PDB entry 3KPN | X-ray diffraction, 2.00 A resolution | chains A and C of the 3 polymer chains in the assembly

[Chain A]
Molecule: MHC class I antigen
Organism: Homo sapiens
UniProt: Q2L6G2 (Q2L6G2_HUMAN); residues 1-276 here correspond to UniProt positions 25-300 (UniProt number = residue number + 24)
Sequence (276 residues; each row starts with the number of its first residue):
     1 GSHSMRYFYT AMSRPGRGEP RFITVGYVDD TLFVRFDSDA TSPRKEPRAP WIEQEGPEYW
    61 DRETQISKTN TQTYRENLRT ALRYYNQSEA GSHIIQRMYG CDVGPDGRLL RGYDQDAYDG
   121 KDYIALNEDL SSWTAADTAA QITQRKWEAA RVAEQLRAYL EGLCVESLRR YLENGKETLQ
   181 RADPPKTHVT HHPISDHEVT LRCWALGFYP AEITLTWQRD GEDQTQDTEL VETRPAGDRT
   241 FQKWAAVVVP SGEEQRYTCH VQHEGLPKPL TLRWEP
Disulfide bonds: Cys-101/Cys-164, Cys-203/Cys-259
Reported in the primary citation:
  - specificity-determining residues: Leu-156 (proposed by the authors, not directly observed)

[Chain C]
Molecule: EEYLQAFTY, self peptide from the ATP binding cassette protein ABCD3
Sequence (9 residues; numbered 1 to 9; the number before each row is that of its first residue):
     1 EEYLQAFTY

[Interface between chain A and chain C]
Residue-residue contacts (49; chain A residue first):
  Met-5(A) / Glu-1(C)
  Tyr-7(A) / Glu-1(C)  hydrogen bond (side chain-backbone)
  Tyr-7(A) / Glu-2(C)
  Tyr-9(A) / Glu-2(C)  hydrogen bond
  Thr-24(A) / Glu-2(C)
  Lys-45(A) / Glu-2(C)  salt bridge
  Tyr-59(A) / Glu-1(C)
  Arg-62(A) / Glu-1(C)  salt bridge
  Glu-63(A) / Glu-1(C)
  Glu-63(A) / Glu-2(C)  hydrogen bond (side chain-backbone)
  Ile-66(A) / Glu-2(C)
  Ile-66(A) / Tyr-3(C)
  Ile-66(A) / Leu-4(C)
  Ser-67(A) / Glu-2(C)
  Thr-69(A) / Leu-4(C)
  Asn-70(A) / Leu-4(C)
  Thr-73(A) / Thr-8(C)
  Glu-76(A) / Thr-8(C)  hydrogen bond
  Asn-77(A) / Thr-8(C)
  Asn-77(A) / Tyr-9(C)
  Thr-80(A) / Tyr-9(C)
  Tyr-84(A) / Tyr-9(C)  hydrogen bond (side chain-backbone)
  Ile-95(A) / Tyr-9(C)
  Arg-97(A) / Gln-5(C)
  Tyr-99(A) / Glu-2(C)  hydrogen bond
  Tyr-99(A) / Tyr-3(C)
  Asp-116(A) / Tyr-9(C)  hydrogen bond
  Tyr-123(A) / Tyr-9(C)  hydrophobic
  Thr-143(A) / Tyr-9(C)  hydrogen bond (side chain-backbone)
  Lys-146(A) / Thr-8(C)
  Lys-146(A) / Tyr-9(C)  hydrogen bond (side chain-backbone)
  Trp-147(A) / Gln-5(C)
  Trp-147(A) / Phe-7(C)
  Trp-147(A) / Thr-8(C)  hydrogen bond (side chain-backbone)
  Trp-147(A) / Tyr-9(C)  hydrophobic
  Ala-150(A) / Phe-7(C)  hydrophobic
  Val-152(A) / Gln-5(C)
  Val-152(A) / Phe-7(C)  hydrophobic
  Gln-155(A) / Tyr-3(C)
  Gln-155(A) / Phe-7(C)
  Leu-156(A) / Tyr-3(C)  hydrogen bond (backbone-side chain)
  Tyr-159(A) / Glu-1(C)  hydrogen bond (side chain-backbone)
  Tyr-159(A) / Glu-2(C)
  Tyr-159(A) / Tyr-3(C)  hydrophobic
  Leu-163(A) / Glu-1(C)
  Leu-163(A) / Glu-2(C)
  Ser-167(A) / Glu-1(C)  hydrogen bond (side chain-backbone)
  Arg-170(A) / Glu-1(C)  salt bridge
  Tyr-171(A) / Glu-1(C)  hydrogen bond (side chain-backbone)
Interface residues without a listed pair, chain C (9 interface residues in all): Ala-6

[Summary]
34 residues of chain A and 9 residues of chain C are in contact; the contacts include 14 hydrogen bonds and 3
salt bridges. Polar contacts include Lys-45(A)/Glu-2(C), Arg-62(A)/Glu-1(C) and Arg-170(A)/Glu-1(C). The paper
reports the specificity determinant Leu-156(A).
Here chain A is MHC class I antigen (Homo sapiens) and chain C is EEYLQAFTY, self peptide from the ATP binding
cassette protein ABCD3. Entry 3KPN (Crystal Structure of HLA B*4403 in complex with EEYLQAFTY a self peptide
from the ABCD3 protein) was determined by X-ray diffraction (same publication as 3KPL, 3KPM, 3KPO, 3KPP and
3KPQ).
